Entry 2HT4 (X-ray diffraction, 3.20 A resolution); this record covers chains E and F of the 6 polymer chains in the assembly.

# Chain E
Name: Fab fragment, Heavy chain
From: Mus musculus
Notes: antibody fragment or engineered binder
Amino-acid sequence (221 residues; each row starts with the number of its first residue):
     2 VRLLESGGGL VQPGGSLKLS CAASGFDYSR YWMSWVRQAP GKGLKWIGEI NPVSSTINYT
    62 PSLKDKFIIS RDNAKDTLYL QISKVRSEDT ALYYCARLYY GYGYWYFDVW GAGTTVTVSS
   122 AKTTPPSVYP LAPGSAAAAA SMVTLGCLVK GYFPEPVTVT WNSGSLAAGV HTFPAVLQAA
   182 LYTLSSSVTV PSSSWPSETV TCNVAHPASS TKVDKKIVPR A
Disulfides: Cys22-Cys96, Cys148-Cys203

# Chain F
Name: Fab fragment, Light chain
From: Mus musculus
Notes: antibody fragment or engineered binder
Amino-acid sequence (211 residues; numbered 1 to 211; the number before each row is that of its first residue):
     1 DIVLTQSPAI MSAAPGDKVT MTCSASSSVS YIHWYQQKSG TSPKRWIYDT SKLTSGVPVR
    61 FSGSGSGTSY SLTINTMEAE DAATYYCQQW SSHPQTFGGG TKLEILRADA APTVSIFPPS
   121 SEQLTSGGAS VVCFLNNFYP KDINVKWKID GSERQNGVLN SWTDQDSKDS TYSMSSTLTL
   181 TKDEYERHNS YTCEATHKTS TSPIVKSFNR A
Disulfides: Cys23-Cys87, Cys133-Cys193

# Interface between chain E and chain F
Contacting residue pairs (77; chain E residue first):
  Val37(E) - Phe97(F)  hydrophobic
  Gln39(E) - Gln37(F)  hydrogen bond
  Gln39(E) - Tyr86(F)
  Lys43(E) - Tyr86(F)  hydrogen bond (backbone-side chain)
  Leu45(E) - Tyr86(F)  hydrophobic
  Leu45(E) - Phe97(F)
  Trp47(E) - Pro94(F)  hydrophobic
  Trp47(E) - Gln95(F)
  Glu50(E) - Trp90(F)
  Glu50(E) - His93(F)
  Tyr95(E) - Gln37(F)  hydrogen bond
  Tyr95(E) - Ser42(F)
  Tyr95(E) - Pro43(F)
  Leu99(E) - Trp90(F)  hydrophobic
  Gly102(E) - Asp49(F)
  Tyr103(E) - Tyr31(F)  hydrophobic
  Tyr103(E) - Asp49(F)  hydrogen bond (backbone-side chain)
  Tyr103(E) - Lys52(F)
  Tyr105(E) - Tyr31(F)  hydrophobic
  Tyr105(E) - His33(F)  hydrogen bond (backbone-side chain)
  Tyr105(E) - Trp90(F)
  Tyr105(E) - Ser91(F)
  Trp106(E) - His33(F)  hydrogen bond (backbone-side chain)
  Trp106(E) - Gln88(F)
  Trp106(E) - Trp90(F)
  Tyr107(E) - His33(F)
  Tyr107(E) - Tyr35(F)
  Tyr107(E) - Arg45(F)  hydrogen bond
  Tyr107(E) - Tyr48(F)  hydrophobic
  Phe108(E) - Tyr35(F)  hydrogen bond (backbone-side chain)
  Phe108(E) - Arg45(F)
  Phe108(E) - Gln88(F)
  Phe108(E) - Gln95(F)
  Phe108(E) - Phe97(F)  hydrophobic
  Asp109(E) - Arg45(F)  salt bridge
  Trp111(E) - Tyr35(F)
  Trp111(E) - Pro43(F)  hydrophobic
  Trp111(E) - Phe97(F)  hydrophobic
  Gly112(E) - Ser42(F)  hydrogen bond (backbone-side chain)
  Ala113(E) - Ser42(F)  hydrogen bond (backbone-side chain)
  Tyr130(E) - Ser120(F)
  Tyr130(E) - Glu122(F)
  Tyr130(E) - Gln123(F)
  Pro131(E) - Ser120(F)  hydrogen bond (backbone-side chain)
  Pro131(E) - Glu122(F)
  Leu132(E) - Phe117(F)
  Leu132(E) - Val132(F)  hydrophobic
  Ala133(E) - Phe117(F)
  Thr145(E) - Ser115(F)
  Thr145(E) - Phe117(F)
  Leu146(E) - Phe117(F)  hydrophobic
  Gly147(E) - Phe134(F)
  Leu149(E) - Ser130(F)
  Leu149(E) - Val132(F)  hydrophobic
  Lys151(E) - Ser130(F)
  His172(E) - Asn136(F)  hydrogen bond
  His172(E) - Asn137(F)
  His172(E) - Ser173(F)  hydrogen bond
  Phe174(E) - Phe134(F)  hydrophobic
  Phe174(E) - Asn136(F)
  Phe174(E) - Ser161(F)
  Phe174(E) - Thr163(F)
  Phe174(E) - Ser173(F)
  Phe174(E) - Met174(F)
  Phe174(E) - Ser175(F)
  Pro175(E) - Ser161(F)  hydrogen bond (backbone-side chain)
  Pro175(E) - Trp162(F)
  Val177(E) - Leu159(F)  hydrophobic
  Val177(E) - Asn160(F)
  Gln179(E) - Leu159(F)
  Ser187(E) - Phe134(F)
  Ser188(E) - Phe134(F)
  Ser188(E) - Asn136(F)
  Lys216(E) - Glu122(F)  salt bridge
  Arg221(E) - Pro118(F)  hydrogen bond (side chain-backbone)
  Arg221(E) - Pro119(F)  hydrogen bond (side chain-backbone)
  Arg221(E) - Ser120(F)
Interface residues without a listed pair, chain E (42 interface residues in all): Gly44, Asn59, Pro134, Gly135, Thr173, Ser186
Interface residues without a listed pair, chain F (42 interface residues in all): Ser30, Thr41, Thr177, Thr179

# Summary
The chain E/chain F interface involves 42 residues from each chain, with 16 hydrogen bonds and 2 salt bridges.
Polar pairs include Asp109(E)-Arg45(F), Lys216(E)-Glu122(F) and Gln39(E)-Gln37(F).
Chain E is Fab fragment, Heavy chain and chain F is Fab fragment, Light chain, both from Mus musculus; the
structure, Structure of the Escherichia coli ClC chloride channel Y445W mutant and Fab complex, was determined
by X-ray diffraction, deposited together with 2HLF, 2HT2, 2HT3, 2HTK and 2HTL.
